PDB entry 2DS8 | X-ray diffraction, 1.60 A resolution | chains A and B of the 4 polymer chains in the assembly

== Chain A (and B) ==
Molecule: ATP-dependent Clp protease ATP-binding subunit clpX
Organism: Escherichia coli
Notes: fragment: Zinc binding domain(ZBD); chain B of this document is another copy of the same molecule, construct and numbering; everything in this record applies to it too
UniProtKB: P0A6H1 (CLPX_ECOLI); residue numbers follow UniProt; this construct covers 1-51
Sequence (51 residues; numbered 1 to 51; the number before each row is that of its first residue):
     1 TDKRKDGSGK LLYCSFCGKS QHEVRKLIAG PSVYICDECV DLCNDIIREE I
Not modelled in the structure: 1-8 (chain B: 1-9, 51)
Metal / ion sites: Zn2+: Cys-14, Cys-17, Cys-36, Cys-39
What the authors report for this chain:
  - conformationally variable residues: Glu-50
  - Zn2+ coordination: Cys-14, Cys-17, Cys-36, Cys-39

== Interface between chain A and chain B ==
Contacting residue pairs - 29 pairs, chain A then chain B:
  Ser-15(A) / Val-33(B)
  Phe-16(A) / Phe-16(B)  hydrophobic
  Phe-16(A) / Gly-30(B)
  Phe-16(A) / Pro-31(B)
  Phe-16(A) / Val-33(B)  hydrophobic
  Phe-16(A) / Ile-35(B)  hydrophobic
  Ile-28(A) / Cys-43(B)  hydrophobic
  Ile-28(A) / Ile-46(B)  hydrophobic
  Gly-30(A) / Phe-16(B)
  Pro-31(A) / Ser-15(B)
  Pro-31(A) / Phe-16(B)
  Val-33(A) / Ser-15(B)
  Val-33(A) / Phe-16(B)  hydrophobic
  Val-33(A) / Val-33(B)  hydrophobic
  Tyr-34(A) / Phe-16(B)
  Ile-35(A) / Phe-16(B)  hydrophobic
  Ile-35(A) / Ile-35(B)  hydrophobic
  Ile-35(A) / Cys-43(B)  hydrophobic
  Asp-37(A) / Ile-47(B)
  Val-40(A) / Cys-43(B)  hydrophobic
  Val-40(A) / Asn-44(B)
  Val-40(A) / Ile-47(B)  hydrophobic
  Cys-43(A) / Ile-28(B)  hydrophobic
  Cys-43(A) / Val-40(B)  hydrophobic
  Asn-44(A) / Val-40(B)
  Asn-44(A) / Asn-44(B)  hydrogen bond
  Ile-47(A) / Ile-28(B)  hydrophobic
  Ile-47(A) / Asp-37(B)
  Ile-47(A) / Val-40(B)  hydrophobic
Also at the interface, not in a pair above, chain A (16 interface residues in all): Lys-26, Ala-29, Ile-46
Also at the interface, not in a pair above, chain B (16 interface residues in all): Ala-29, Tyr-34, Glu-50

== In short ==
Chain A and chain B each contribute 16 residues to their interface, with 1 hydrogen bond. Its one
hydrogen-bonded contact is Asn-44(A)/Asn-44(B). The Zn2+ site is built by Cys-14(A), Cys-17(A), Cys-36(A) and
Cys-39(A). From the paper: Zn2+ coordination by Cys-14(A), Cys-17(A) and Cys-36(A) among others;
conformational variability at Glu-50(A).
Both chains are ATP-dependent Clp protease ATP-binding subunit clpX (Escherichia coli). Entry 2DS8 (Structure
of the ZBD-XB complex) was determined by X-ray diffraction, deposited together with 2DS6 and 2DS7.
